Entry 7UOE (electron microscopy, 2.67 A resolution); this record covers chains A and T of the 6 polymer chains in the assembly.

[Chain A]
Molecule: RNA-directed RNA polymerase
Organism: Severe acute respiratory syndrome coronavirus 2
Notes: EC 2.7.7.48
UniProt: P0DTD1 (R1AB_SARS2); residues 1-932 here correspond to UniProt positions 4393-5324 (UniProt number = residue number + 4392)
Chain sequence (932 residues; each row starts with the number of its first residue):
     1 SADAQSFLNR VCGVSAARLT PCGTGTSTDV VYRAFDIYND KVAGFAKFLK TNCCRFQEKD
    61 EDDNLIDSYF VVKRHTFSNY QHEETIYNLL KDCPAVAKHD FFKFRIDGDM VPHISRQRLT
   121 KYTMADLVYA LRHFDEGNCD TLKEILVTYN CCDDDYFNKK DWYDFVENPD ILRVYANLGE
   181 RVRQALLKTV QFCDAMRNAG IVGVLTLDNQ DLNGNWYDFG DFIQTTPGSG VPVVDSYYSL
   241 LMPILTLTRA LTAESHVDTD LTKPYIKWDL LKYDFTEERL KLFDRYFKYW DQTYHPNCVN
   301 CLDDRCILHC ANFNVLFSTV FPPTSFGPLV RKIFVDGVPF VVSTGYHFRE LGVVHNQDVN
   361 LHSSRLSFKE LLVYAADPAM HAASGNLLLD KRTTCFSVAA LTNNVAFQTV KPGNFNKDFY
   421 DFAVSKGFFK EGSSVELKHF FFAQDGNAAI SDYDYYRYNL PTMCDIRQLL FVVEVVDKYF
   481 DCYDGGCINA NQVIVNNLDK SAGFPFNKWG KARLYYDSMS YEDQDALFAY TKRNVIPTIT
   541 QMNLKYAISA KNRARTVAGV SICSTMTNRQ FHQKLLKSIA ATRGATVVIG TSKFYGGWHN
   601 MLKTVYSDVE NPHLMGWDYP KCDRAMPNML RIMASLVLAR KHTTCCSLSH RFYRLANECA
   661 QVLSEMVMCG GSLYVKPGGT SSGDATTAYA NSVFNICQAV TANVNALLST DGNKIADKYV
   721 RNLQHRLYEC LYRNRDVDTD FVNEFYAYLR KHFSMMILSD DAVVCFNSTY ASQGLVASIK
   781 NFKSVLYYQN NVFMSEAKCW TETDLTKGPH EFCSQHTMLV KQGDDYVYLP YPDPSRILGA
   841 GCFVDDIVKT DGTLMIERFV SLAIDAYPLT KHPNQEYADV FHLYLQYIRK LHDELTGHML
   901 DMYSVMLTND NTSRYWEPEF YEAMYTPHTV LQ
Not modelled in the structure: 930-932
Swiss-Prot annotation at these positions:
  - region: Lys-545 to Arg-555 (Interaction with RMP Remdesivir), Thr-582 to Pro-620 (RdRp Palm N-ter)
  - active site: Ser-759, Asp-760, Asp-761
  - binding site (Mn(2+)): Asn-209, Asp-218
  - binding site (Zn(2+)): His-295, Cys-301, Cys-306, Cys-310, Cys-487, His-642, Cys-645, Cys-646
  - site: Gln-932 (Cleavage)
Ion coordination: Zn2+ site 1: His-295, Cys-301, Cys-306, Cys-310; Zn2+ site 2: Cys-487, His-642, Cys-645, Cys-646; Mg2+ site 1: Asp-618, Asp-760, Asp-761; Mg2+ site 2: Asp-618, Tyr-619, Asp-760 (together with CTP)
Small-molecule neighbours:
  - CTP (cytidine-5'-triphosphate): Lys-545, Lys-551, Arg-553, Arg-555, Asp-618, Tyr-619, Pro-620, Lys-621, Cys-622, Asp-623, Ser-682, Thr-687, Asn-691, Ser-759, Asp-760, Lys-798
  - 3'-deoxyuridine-5'-monophosphate (L2B): Leu-758, Ser-759, Asp-760, Asp-761, Cys-813, Ser-814
Reported in the primary citation:
  - binding site for CTP: Lys-551, Arg-555
  - Mg2+ coordination: Asp-618
  - specificity-determining residues: Ser-759
  - mutagenesis - S759A: decreased catalytic activity on RDV-TP
  - mutagenesis - T687A, N691A: decreased catalytic activity on ATP or RDV-TP

[Chain T]
Molecule: Template RNA
Sequence (55 nucleotides; row label = number of the first residue in the row):
    83 CUAUCCCCAU UUUGUUGUGA UGCUUCGCGU GGAGAAUGAC GUAGCAUGCU ACGCG
Not modelled in the structure: 83-98, 136-137
Small-molecule neighbours: 3'-deoxyuridine-5'-monophosphate (L2B): G101, A102, U103

[Interface between chain A and chain T]
Contacting residue pairs (44; chain A residue first):
  Asn-496(A) / G104(T)  hydrogen bond to the phosphate
  Lys-500(A) / G101(T)  salt bridge to the phosphate
  Lys-500(A) / A102(T)  phosphate contact
  Ser-501(A) / U100(T)  hydrogen bond to the phosphate
  Ser-501(A) / G101(T)  hydrogen bond to the phosphate
  Asn-507(A) / G99(T)  phosphate contact
  Asn-507(A) / U100(T)  hydrogen bond to the phosphate
  Gln-541(A) / G99(T)  phosphate contact
  Gln-541(A) / U100(T)  phosphate contact
  Asn-543(A) / G99(T)  hydrogen bond to the sugar
  Asn-543(A) / U100(T)  sugar contact
  Lys-545(A) / G101(T)  base contact
  Val-557(A) / G101(T)  base contact
  Ala-558(A) / G101(T)  hydrogen bond to the sugar
  Gly-559(A) / G101(T)  sugar contact
  Arg-569(A) / A102(T)  salt bridge to the phosphate
  Arg-569(A) / U103(T)  salt bridge to the phosphate
  Lys-577(A) / G104(T)  salt bridge to the phosphate
  Ala-580(A) / G104(T)  sugar contact
  Gly-590(A) / G104(T)  hydrogen bond to the sugar
  Gly-590(A) / C105(T)  sugar contact
  Ser-592(A) / C105(T)  hydrogen bond to the sugar
  Ser-592(A) / U106(T)  sugar contact
  Phe-594(A) / C105(T)  sugar contact
  Phe-594(A) / U106(T)  sugar contact
  Tyr-595(A) / U106(T)  phosphate contact
  Tyr-595(A) / U107(T)  hydrogen bond to the phosphate
  Ser-682(A) / G101(T)  hydrogen bond to the base
  Gly-683(A) / G101(T)  hydrogen bond to the sugar
  Gly-683(A) / A102(T)  sugar contact
  Asp-684(A) / A102(T)  hydrogen bond to the sugar
  Ala-685(A) / A102(T)  hydrogen bond to the sugar
  Thr-686(A) / A102(T)  sugar contact
  Thr-687(A) / A102(T)  base contact
  Tyr-689(A) / U103(T)  hydrogen bond to the sugar
  Tyr-689(A) / G104(T)  sugar contact
  Val-860(A) / U107(T)  sugar contact
  Ile-864(A) / U107(T)  sugar contact
  Arg-914(A) / C108(T)  salt bridge to the phosphate
  Tyr-915(A) / C108(T)  sugar contact
  Phe-920(A) / U107(T)  phosphate contact
  Phe-920(A) / C108(T)  phosphate contact
  Met-924(A) / U106(T)  sugar contact
  Met-924(A) / U107(T)  sugar contact
Other interface residues (no listed pair), chain A (37 interface residues in all): Lys-511, Leu-544, Val-560, Ile-589, Thr-591, Lys-593, Ser-861

[In short]
37 residues of chain A and 10 residues of chain T are in contact, with 14 hydrogen bonds and 5 salt bridges.
Polar pairs include Ser-682(A)/G101(T), Asn-543(A)/G99(T) and Ala-558(A)/G101(T). The paper reports a binding
site for CTP at Lys-551(A) and Arg-555(A); T687A and N691A of chain A reduce catalytic activity on ATP or
RDV-TP.
Here chain A is RNA-directed RNA polymerase (Severe acute respiratory syndrome coronavirus 2) and chain T is
Template RNA. Entry 7UOE (SARS-CoV-2 replication-transcription complex bound to CTP, in a pre-catalytic state)
was determined by electron microscopy, deposited together with 7UO4, 7UO7 and 7UO9.
